PDB entry 6SEG | electron microscopy, 3.10 A resolution | chains B and J of the 10 polymer chains in the assembly

Chain B:
Protein: Histone H4
Organism: Homo sapiens
UniProt: P62805 (H4_HUMAN); residues 0-102 here correspond to UniProt positions 1-103 (UniProt number = residue number + 1)
Chain sequence (103 residues; each row starts with the number of its first residue; numbering starts at 0):
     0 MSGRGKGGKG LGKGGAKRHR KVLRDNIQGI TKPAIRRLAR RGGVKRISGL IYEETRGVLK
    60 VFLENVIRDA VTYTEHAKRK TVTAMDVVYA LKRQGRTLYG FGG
Not modelled in the structure: 0-24

Chain J:
Molecule: 145-nt DNA strand
Organism: synthetic construct
Sequence (145 nucleotides; each row starts with the number of its first residue; numbers below 1 keep their minus sign (DA-72 is residue -72)):
   -72 ATCGATGTAT ATATCTGACA CGTGCCTGGA GACTAGGGAG TAATCCCCTT GGCGGTTAAA
   -12 ACGCGGGGGA CAGCGCGTAC GTGCGTTTAA GCGGTGCTAG AGCTGTCTAC GACCAATTGA
    48 GCGGCCTCGG CACCGGGATT CTGAT

How chain B and chain J interact:
Pairs across the interface - 15 pairs, chain B then chain J:
  Arg35(B) with DG8(J), salt bridge to the phosphate; DT9(J), base contact
  Arg39(B) with DG8(J), phosphate contact
  Arg45(B) with DC7(J), hydrogen bond to the sugar; DG8(J), phosphate contact
  Ile46(B) with DC7(J), sugar contact; DG8(J), hydrogen bond to the phosphate
  Ser47(B) with DC7(J), phosphate contact
  Gly48(B) with DC7(J), hydrogen bond to the phosphate
  Lys77(B) with DA28(J), phosphate contact
  Arg78(B) with DA28(J), phosphate contact
  Lys79(B) with DG27(J), phosphate contact; DA28(J), hydrogen bond to the phosphate
  Thr80(B) with DG27(J), phosphate contact; DA28(J), hydrogen bond to the phosphate
Interface residues without a listed pair, chain B (12 interface residues in all): Lys44, Tyr51
Interface residues without a listed pair, chain J (6 interface residues in all): DG29

Summary:
12 residues of chain B and 6 residues of chain J are in contact, with 5 hydrogen bonds and 1 salt bridge.
Polar contacts include Arg45(B)-DC7(J), Ile46(B)-DG8(J) and Gly48(B)-DC7(J).
Here chain B is Histone H4 (Homo sapiens) and chain J is a 145-nt DNA strand (synthetic construct). Entry 6SEG
(Class1: CENP-A nucleosome in complex with CENP-C central region) was determined by electron microscopy,
deposited together with 6SE0, 6SE6, 6SEE and 6SEF.
